PDB entry 2JDP | X-ray diffraction, 1.30 A resolution | chains A and C of the 4 polymer chains in the assembly

[Chain A (and C)]
Name: Fucose-binding lectin pa-iil
From: Pseudomonas aeruginosa
Notes: chain C of this document is another copy of the same molecule, construct and numbering; everything in this record applies to it too
UniProtKB: Q9HYN5 (Q9HYN5_PSEAE); residues 0-114 here correspond to UniProt positions 1-115 (UniProt number = residue number + 1)
Amino-acid sequence (115 residues; each row starts with the number of its first residue; numbering starts at 0):
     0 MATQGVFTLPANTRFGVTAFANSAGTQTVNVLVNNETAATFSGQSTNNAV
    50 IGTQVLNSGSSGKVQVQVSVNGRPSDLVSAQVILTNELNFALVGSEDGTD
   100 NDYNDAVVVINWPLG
Not modelled in the structure: 0
Differences from the reference sequence: engineered mutation Ala-23 (Ser24 in Q9HYN5)
Metal / ion sites: Ca2+ site 1: Asn-21, Asp-101, Asn-103, Asp-104 (together with methyl alpha-L-fucopyranoside) (shared with 1 residue of chain B); Ca2+ site 2: Glu-95, Asp-99, Asp-101, Asp-104 (together with methyl alpha-L-fucopyranoside)
Ligand contacts: methyl alpha-L-fucopyranoside (MFU): Asn-21, Ser-22, Ala-23, Thr-45, Glu-95, Asp-96, Gly-97, Asp-99, Asp-101, Asn-103, Asp-104
Reported in the primary citation:
  - binding site for methyl alpha-L-fucopyranoside: Ala-23, Thr-45, Asp-99, Gly-114
  - contacts within the chain: Ser-22/Asp-96 (hydrogen bond)
  - mutagenesis - S23A: increased binding to methyl alpha-L-fucopyranoside
  - mutagenesis - S23A: unchanged binding to Me-alpha-Gal

[How chain A and chain C interact]
Residue-residue contacts (6):
  Ala-1(A) / Asp-75(C)  hydrogen bond (backbone-side chain)
  Ala-1(A) / Val-77(C)  hydrophobic
  Ala-1(A) / Tyr-102(C)  hydrogen bond (backbone-side chain)
  Asp-75(A) / Ala-1(C)  hydrogen bond (side chain-backbone)
  Val-77(A) / Ala-1(C)  hydrophobic
  Tyr-102(A) / Ala-1(C)
Interface residues without a listed pair, chain A (5 interface residues in all): Gln-3
Interface residues without a listed pair, chain C (5 interface residues in all): Gln-3

[Summary]
Chain A and chain C each contribute 5 residues to their interface, with 3 hydrogen bonds. Among the polar
pairs are Ala-1(A)/Asp-75(C) and Ala-1(A)/Tyr-102(C). Ligands of chain A: methyl alpha-L-fucopyranoside. The
paper reports a binding site for methyl alpha-L-fucopyranoside at Ala-23(A), Thr-45(A) and Asp-99(A) among
others; S23A of chain A increases binding to methyl alpha-L-fucopyranoside.
Both chains are Fucose-binding lectin pa-iil (Pseudomonas aeruginosa). Entry 2JDP (Mutant (S23A) of
Pseudomonas aeruginosa lectin II (PA-IIL) complexed with methyl-a-L-fucopyranoside) was determined by X-ray
diffraction, deposited together with 2JDM, 2JDN, 2JDU and 2JDY.
